Entry 6GEC (X-ray diffraction, 1.70 A resolution); this record covers chains A and L.

== Chain A ==
Name: Transcriptional enhancer factor TEF-3
Organism: Homo sapiens
Notes: fragment: C-terminal domain, YAP binding domain
UniProtKB: Q15561 (TEAD4_HUMAN); numbering as in UniProt (aligned over 216-434)
Amino-acid sequence (219 residues; numbered 216 to 434; the number before each row is that of its first residue):
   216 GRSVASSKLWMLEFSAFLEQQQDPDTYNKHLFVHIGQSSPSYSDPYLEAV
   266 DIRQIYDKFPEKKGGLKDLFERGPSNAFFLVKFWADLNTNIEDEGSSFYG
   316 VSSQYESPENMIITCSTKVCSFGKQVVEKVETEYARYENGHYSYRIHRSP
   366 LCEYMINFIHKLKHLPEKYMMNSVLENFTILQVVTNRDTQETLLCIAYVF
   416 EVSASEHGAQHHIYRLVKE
Not modelled in the structure: 216, 252-258, 307-309, 422
Covalent attachments: myristic acid (MYR) linked to Cys367
UniProt features mapped onto this chain:
  - mutagenesis: Asp266 (D266A: Reduced transforming ability), Lys297 (K297A: Important loss of interaction with YAP1 and complete loss of transforming ability), Trp299 (W299A: Important loss of interaction with YAP1 and complete loss of transforming ability), Phe337 (F337A: Reduced interaction with YAP1), Phe373 (F373A: Reduced transforming ability), Leu380 (L380A: Reduced transforming ability), Glu391 (E391A: Reduced transforming ability), Phe393 (F393A: Reduced transforming ability), His427 (H427A: Reduced transforming ability), Tyr429 (Y429A/H: Loss of interaction with YAP1 and also activation by YAP1; Y429A: Important loss of interaction with YAP1 and complete loss of transforming ability)
What the authors report for this chain:
  - mutagenesis - E263A (0.12 kcal/mol): unchanged binding to Ser94AlaYAP
  - mutagenesis - Y429F (1.53 kcal/mol): increased binding to Ser94AlaYAP

== Chain L ==
Name: Transcriptional coactivator YAP1
UniProtKB: P46937 (YAP1_HUMAN); numbering as in UniProt (aligned over 60-99)
Amino-acid sequence (41 residues; each row starts with the number of its first residue):
    59 XDSETDLEALFNAVMNPKTANVPQTVPMRLRKLPDAFFKPP
Sequence notes: expression tag (59); engineered mutation Ala94 (Ser in P46937)
Modified residues: ACE (acetyl group) at position 59
UniProt features mapped onto this chain:
  - modified residue: Ser61 (Phosphoserine), Thr63 (Phosphothreonine), Lys90 (N6-lactoyllysine)
  - mutagenesis: Ser61 (S61A: In YAP-4SA; prevents phosphorylation by LATS1 and LATS2, promoting retention in the nucleus; when associated with A-109; A-127 and A-164. Prevents phosphorylation by PRPK4 ...), Val80 (V80A: No change in interaction with TEAD4. Reduced interaction with TEAD4 and transforming ability; when associated with A-84 and A-85), Val84 (V84A: Reduced interaction with TEAD4 and transforming ability; when associated with A-80 and A-85), Pro85 (P85A: Reduced interaction with TEAD4 and transforming ability; when associated with A-80 and A-84), Met86 (M86A: Complete loss of interaction with TEAD1), Arg89 (R89A: Complete loss of interaction with TEAD1), Lys90 (K90R: Nearly abolished lactylation), Leu91 (L91A: Complete loss of interaction with TEAD1), Phe95 (F95A: Complete loss of interaction with TEAD1), Phe96 (F96A: Loss of interaction with TEAD1)
What the authors report for this chain:
  - conformationally variable residues: Ala94

== Chain A / chain L interface ==
Contacting residue pairs (52; chain A residue first):
  Glu263(A) - Pro92(L)
  Val265(A) - Leu91(L)  hydrophobic
  Val265(A) - Pro92(L)  hydrophobic
  Gln269(A) - Arg89(L)  hydrogen bond (backbone-side chain)
  Gln269(A) - Lys90(L)  hydrogen bond (side chain-backbone)
  Asp272(A) - Arg89(L)  salt bridge
  Lys273(A) - Met86(L)
  Lys273(A) - Arg89(L)
  Leu295(A) - Phe95(L)  hydrophobic
  Lys297(A) - Phe95(L)  hydrogen bond (side chain-backbone)
  Lys297(A) - Phe96(L)
  Trp299(A) - Phe95(L)
  Trp299(A) - Phe96(L)
  Trp299(A) - Lys97(L)
  Trp299(A) - Pro98(L)
  Ser336(A) - Glu62(L)
  Phe337(A) - Glu62(L)
  Phe337(A) - Leu68(L)  hydrophobic
  Phe337(A) - Val80(L)  hydrophobic
  Phe337(A) - Pro81(L)
  Lys339(A) - Glu62(L)
  Lys339(A) - Thr63(L)
  Gln340(A) - Thr63(L)
  Val341(A) - Thr63(L)
  Tyr369(A) - Leu65(L)
  Phe373(A) - Leu65(L)  hydrophobic
  Phe373(A) - Leu68(L)  hydrophobic
  Phe373(A) - Phe69(L)
  Lys376(A) - Leu65(L)
  Lys376(A) - Glu66(L)  salt bridge
  Lys376(A) - Phe69(L)
  Leu377(A) - Phe69(L)
  Leu380(A) - Phe69(L)  hydrophobic
  Leu380(A) - Met73(L)  hydrophobic
  Met385(A) - Val72(L)
  Ser388(A) - Val72(L)
  Val389(A) - Leu68(L)  hydrophobic
  Val389(A) - Phe69(L)  hydrophobic
  Val389(A) - Val72(L)  hydrophobic
  Glu391(A) - Pro85(L)
  Glu391(A) - Met86(L)  hydrogen bond (side chain-backbone)
  Asn392(A) - Thr83(L)  hydrogen bond
  Val414(A) - Phe95(L)  hydrophobic
  Glu416(A) - Arg87(L)  salt bridge
  Glu416(A) - Phe96(L)
  Gln425(A) - Pro99(L)
  His426(A) - Pro99(L)
  His427(A) - Ala94(L)  hydrogen bond (side chain-backbone)
  His427(A) - Lys97(L)  hydrogen bond (side chain-backbone)
  His427(A) - Pro99(L)
  Tyr429(A) - Pro92(L)  hydrophobic
  Tyr429(A) - Phe95(L)  hydrophobic
Also at the interface, not in a pair above, chain A (32 interface residues in all): Ala264, Ile270, Asn372
From the paper, about this interface:
  - pairs named by the authors: Glu263(A)-Asp93(L)

== Overview ==
32 residues of chain A face 24 of chain L across their interface; the contacts include 7 hydrogen bonds and 3
salt bridges. Polar pairs include Asp272(A)-Arg89(L), Lys376(A)-Glu66(L) and Glu416(A)-Arg87(L). The authors
report a contact between Glu263(A) and Asp93(L). The paper reports that Y429F of chain A increases binding to
Ser94AlaYAP; conformational variability at Ala94(L).
Here chain A is Transcriptional enhancer factor TEF-3 (Homo sapiens) and chain L is Transcriptional
coactivator YAP1. Entry 6GEC (TEAD4 (216-434) complexed with yap peptide (60-100);s94a and myristoate
(covalently bound) at 1.70A (P41212 crystal form) ...) was determined by X-ray diffraction (same publication
as 6GE3, 6GE4, 6GE5, 6GE6, 6GEE, 6GEG, 6GEI and 6GEK).
